7TW1 - chains B and A of the 4 polymer chains in the assembly; structure by electron microscopy, 4.60 A resolution (low resolution: residue-level contacts below are approximate; hydrogen-bond / salt-bridge calls are withheld).

# Chain B (and A)
Protein: Band 3 anion transport protein
Source organism: Homo sapiens
Notes: chain A of this document is another copy of the same molecule, construct and numbering; everything in this record applies to it too
UniProt: P02730 (B3AT_HUMAN); numbering as in UniProt (aligned over 1-911)
Chain sequence (911 residues; row label = number of the first residue in the row):
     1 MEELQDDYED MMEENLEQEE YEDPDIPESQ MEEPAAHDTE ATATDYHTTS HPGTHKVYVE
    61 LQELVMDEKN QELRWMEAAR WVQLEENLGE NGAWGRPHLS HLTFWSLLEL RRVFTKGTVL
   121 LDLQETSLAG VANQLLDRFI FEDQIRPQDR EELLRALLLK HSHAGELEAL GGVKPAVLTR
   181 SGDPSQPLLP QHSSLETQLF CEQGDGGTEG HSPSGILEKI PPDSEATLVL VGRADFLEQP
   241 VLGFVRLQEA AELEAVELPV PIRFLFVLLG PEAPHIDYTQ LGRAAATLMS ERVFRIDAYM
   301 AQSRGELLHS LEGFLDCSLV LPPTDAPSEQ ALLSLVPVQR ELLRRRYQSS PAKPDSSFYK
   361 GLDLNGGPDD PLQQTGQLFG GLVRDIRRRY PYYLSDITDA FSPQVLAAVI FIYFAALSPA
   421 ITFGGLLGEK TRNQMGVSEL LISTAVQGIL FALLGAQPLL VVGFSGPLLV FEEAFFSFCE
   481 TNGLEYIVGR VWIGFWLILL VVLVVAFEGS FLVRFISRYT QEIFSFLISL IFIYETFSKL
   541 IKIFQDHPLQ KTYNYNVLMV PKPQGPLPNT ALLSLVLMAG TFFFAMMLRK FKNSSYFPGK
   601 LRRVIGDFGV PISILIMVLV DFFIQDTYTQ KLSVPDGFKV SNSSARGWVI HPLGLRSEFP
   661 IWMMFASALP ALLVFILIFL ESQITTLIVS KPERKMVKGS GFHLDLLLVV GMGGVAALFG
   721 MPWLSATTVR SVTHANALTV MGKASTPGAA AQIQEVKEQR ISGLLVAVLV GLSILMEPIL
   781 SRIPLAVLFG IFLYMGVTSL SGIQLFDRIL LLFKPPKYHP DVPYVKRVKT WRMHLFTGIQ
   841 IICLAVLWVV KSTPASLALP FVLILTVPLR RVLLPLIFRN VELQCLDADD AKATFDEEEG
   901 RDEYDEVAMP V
Not modelled in the structure: 1-29, 203-210, 352-368, 744-750, 895-911 (chain A: 1-29, 203-210, 349-368, 744-750, 895-911)
Curated features (UniProtKB/Swiss-Prot):
  - region: Glu13 to Met31 (Microbial infection: Interaction with P.falciparum (isolate K1) FBPA), Ala176 to Ser185 (Interaction with ANK1)
  - site: Lys590 (Important for anion transport), Glu681 (Important for anion-proton cotransport)
  - modified residue: Met1 (N-acetylmethionine), Tyr8 (Phosphotyrosine), Tyr21 (Phosphotyrosine), Tyr46 (Phosphotyrosine), Ser185 (Phosphoserine), Ser350 (Phosphoserine), Tyr359 (Phosphotyrosine), Tyr904 (Phosphotyrosine)
  - lipidation: Cys843 (S-palmitoyl cysteine)
  - glycosylation: Asn642 (N-linked (GlcNAc...) (complex) asparagine)
  - natural variant: Glu40 (E40K: Found in patients with hemolytic anemia; uncertain significance), Lys56 (K56E: In Di(a)/Memphis-II antigen), Glu90 (E90K: In SPH4), Gly130 (G130R: In SPH4), Pro147 (P147S: In SPH4), Ala285 (A285D: In SPH4), Pro327 (P327R: In SPH4), Ala400 to Ala408 (deletion: In SAO and DRTA4), Glu429 (E429D: In NFLD+ antigen), Arg432 (R432W: In ELO antigen), Thr444 (T444N: In DRTA4), Gly455 (G455E: In SPH4; G455R: In SPH4), 40 further natural variant entries in UniProt
  - mutagenesis: Glu85 (E85A/R: Impairs expression at the cell membrane), Arg283 (R283A/E/S: Impairs expression at the cell membrane), Asn642 (N642D: Loss of N-glycosylation site), Glu681 (E681Q: Impairs expression at the cell membrane)
From the paper describing this entry:
  - disease-associated variants - E40K, G130R: decreased binding to Protein 4.2 (citing earlier work)

# How chain B and chain A interact
Pairs across the interface - 102 pairs, chain B then chain A:
  Leu99(B) with Ser334(A)
  Ser100(B) with Pro322(A)
  His101(B) with Val338(A)
  Leu102(B) with Val320(A); Pro322(A)
  Phe104(B) with Leu107(A); Leu315(A); Val320(A)
  Trp105(B) with Asp316(A)
  Leu107(B) with Phe104(A); Val320(A)
  Leu108(B) with Leu108(A)
  Leu195(B) with Val338(A); Glu341(A)
  Leu199(B) with Pro337(A)
  His275(B) with Asp316(A)
  Phe314(B) with Pro322(A); Pro323(A)
  Asp316(B) with Trp105(A)
  Cys317(B) with Pro323(A)
  Ser318(B) with Phe104(A)
  Leu319(B) with Val320(A); Leu321(A)
  Val320(B) with Leu102(A); Thr103(A); Phe104(A); Leu107(A); Leu319(A); Val320(A)
  Leu321(B) with His101(A); Ser318(A); Leu319(A)
  Pro322(B) with Ser100(A); Thr287(A); Phe314(A)
  Pro323(B) with Phe314(A); Cys317(A); Ser318(A)
  Thr324(B) with Leu343(A)
  Asp325(B) with Arg292(A); Leu343(A); Tyr347(A)
  Pro327(B) with Gln339(A); Leu343(A)
  Glu329(B) with Leu332(A); Leu333(A); Val336(A)
  Ala331(B) with Leu99(A)
  Leu332(B) with Leu99(A); Leu332(A); Leu335(A)
  Ser334(B) with Leu99(A); Phe200(A)
  Leu335(B) with His101(A)
  Val336(B) with Leu332(A)
  Val338(B) with Leu195(A); Leu199(A)
  Gln339(B) with Ser328(A)
  Arg340(B) with Ser328(A)
  Glu341(B) with Leu195(A)
  Arg345(B) with Leu195(A)
  Leu549(B) with Ile624(A); Asp626(A); Thr627(A)
  Gln550(B) with Asp626(A)
  Lys551(B) with Tyr555(A); Gln625(A); Asp626(A)
  Thr552(B) with Tyr555(A)
  Tyr553(B) with Tyr555(A)
  Tyr555(B) with Lys551(A); Thr552(A); Tyr553(A); Tyr555(A)
  Pro568(B) with Asn569(A)
  Asn569(B) with Pro568(A); Asn569(A)
  Leu572(B) with Leu572(A); Leu573(A)
  Leu573(B) with Leu572(A)
  Ser595(B) with Lys814(A); Pro815(A)
  Tyr596(B) with Leu810(A); Phe813(A); Lys814(A); Pro815(A)
  Phe597(B) with Pro815(A)
  Asp626(B) with Leu549(A); Gln550(A); Lys551(A)
  Thr627(B) with Leu549(A)
  Lys743(B) with Tyr818(A)
  Leu810(B) with Tyr596(A)
  Phe813(B) with Tyr596(A); Phe597(A)
  Lys814(B) with Ser595(A); Tyr596(A)
  Pro815(B) with Ser595(A); Tyr596(A); Phe597(A)
  Tyr818(B) with Ser595(A); Lys743(A)
Also at the interface, not in a pair above, chain B (68 interface residues in all): Thr103, Arg111, Leu315, Leu333, Pro337, Leu343, Arg346, Tyr347, Val576, Lys590, Pro598, Ile624, Gln625
Also at the interface, not in a pair above, chain A (69 interface residues in all): His98, Arg111, Glu312, Thr324, Asp325, Ala331, Val576, Lys590, Pro598, Arg602

# Overview
68 residues of chain B and 69 residues of chain A are in contact. UniProt lists 4 mutagenesis sites on chain
B. From the paper: E40K and G130R of chain B reduce binding to Protein 4.2.
Both chains are Band 3 anion transport protein (Homo sapiens). Entry 7TW1 (Cryo-EM structure of human band
3-protein 4.2 complex (B2P2vertical)) was determined by electron microscopy together with 7TVZ, 7TW0, 7TW3,
7TW5 and 7TW6 from the same study.
